Entry 6EY6 (X-ray diffraction, 2.10 A resolution); this record covers chains A and B of the 4 polymer chains in the assembly.

[Chain A (and B)]
Name: T9SS component cytoplasmic membrane protein PorM
Source organism: Porphyromonas gingivalis
Notes: chain B of this document is another copy of the same molecule, construct and numbering; everything in this record applies to it too
UniProtKB: A0A1R4DSC1 (A0A1R4DSC1_PORGN); residue numbers follow UniProt; this construct covers 225-516
Chain sequence (315 residues; each row starts with the number of its first residue):
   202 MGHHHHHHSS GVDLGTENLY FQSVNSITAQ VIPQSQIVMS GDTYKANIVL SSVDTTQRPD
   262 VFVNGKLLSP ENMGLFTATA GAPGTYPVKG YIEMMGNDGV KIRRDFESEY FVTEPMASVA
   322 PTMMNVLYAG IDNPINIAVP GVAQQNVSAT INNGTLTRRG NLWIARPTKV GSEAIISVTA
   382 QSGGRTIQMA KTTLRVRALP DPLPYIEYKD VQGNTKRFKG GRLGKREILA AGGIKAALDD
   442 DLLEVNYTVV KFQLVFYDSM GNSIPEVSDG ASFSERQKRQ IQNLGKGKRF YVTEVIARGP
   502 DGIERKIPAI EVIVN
Not modelled in the structure: 202-318 (chain B: 202-314)
Construct notes: initiating methionine (202); expression tag (203-224)

[How chain A and chain B interact]
Residue-residue contacts (82; chain A residue first):
  Ser319(A) - Asn337(B)
  Ser319(A) - Ile338(B)
  Ser319(A) - Ala339(B)  hydrogen bond (backbone-backbone)
  Val320(A) - Ile336(B)  hydrophobic
  Val320(A) - Asn337(B)
  Val320(A) - Ile338(B)  hydrophobic
  Val320(A) - Ile377(B)  hydrophobic
  Val320(A) - Thr393(B)
  Ala321(A) - Ile336(B)
  Ala321(A) - Asn337(B)  hydrogen bond (backbone-backbone)
  Pro322(A) - Asn326(B)
  Pro322(A) - Val327(B)
  Pro322(A) - Pro335(B)
  Pro322(A) - Ile336(B)  hydrophobic
  Thr323(A) - Pro335(B)  hydrogen bond (backbone-backbone)
  Thr323(A) - Ile336(B)
  Thr323(A) - Asn337(B)
  Met325(A) - Ala321(B)  hydrophobic
  Met325(A) - Pro322(B)
  Met325(A) - Met325(B)
  Met325(A) - Asn326(B)
  Val327(A) - Pro322(B)
  Val327(A) - Met325(B)
  Tyr329(A) - Met325(B)  hydrophobic
  Ile332(A) - Met324(B)  hydrophobic
  Asp333(A) - Met324(B)
  Asn334(A) - Met324(B)
  Pro335(A) - Pro322(B)
  Pro335(A) - Thr323(B)  hydrogen bond (backbone-backbone)
  Pro335(A) - Met324(B)
  Ile336(A) - Val320(B)  hydrophobic
  Ile336(A) - Ala321(B)
  Ile336(A) - Pro322(B)
  Asn337(A) - Ser319(B)
  Asn337(A) - Val320(B)
  Asn337(A) - Ala321(B)  hydrogen bond (backbone-backbone)
  Ile338(A) - Ser319(B)
  Ala339(A) - Ala318(B)
  Ala339(A) - Ser319(B)  hydrogen bond (backbone-backbone)
  Ile377(A) - Val320(B)  hydrophobic
  Ile388(A) - Pro316(B)  hydrophobic
  Gln389(A) - Glu315(B)
  Gln389(A) - Pro316(B)
  Met390(A) - Pro316(B)
  Met390(A) - Ala318(B)  hydrophobic
  Ala391(A) - Glu315(B)
  Ala391(A) - Pro316(B)  hydrogen bond (backbone-backbone)
  Thr393(A) - Val320(B)
  Leu395(A) - Pro322(B)  hydrophobic
  Arg398(A) - Asp441(B)  salt bridge
  Leu404(A) - Pro509(B)  hydrophobic
  Asp441(A) - Arg398(B)  salt bridge
  Leu443(A) - Met324(B)  hydrophobic
  Leu444(A) - Met324(B)  hydrophobic
  Val456(A) - Arg490(B)
  Val456(A) - Tyr492(B)
  Val456(A) - Glu512(B)
  Tyr458(A) - Tyr458(B)  hydrophobic
  Tyr458(A) - Arg490(B)
  Tyr458(A) - Tyr492(B)  hydrogen bond
  Asp459(A) - Gly462(B)
  Ser460(A) - Ser460(B)
  Ser460(A) - Met461(B)
  Ser460(A) - Gly462(B)  hydrogen bond (backbone-backbone)
  Met461(A) - Ser460(B)
  Gly462(A) - Asp459(B)
  Gly462(A) - Gly462(B)
  Ser464(A) - Arg490(B)  hydrogen bond
  Pro466(A) - Arg490(B)
  Arg490(A) - Val456(B)
  Arg490(A) - Tyr458(B)
  Arg490(A) - Ser464(B)  hydrogen bond
  Arg490(A) - Pro466(B)
  Tyr492(A) - Val456(B)
  Tyr492(A) - Tyr458(B)  hydrogen bond
  Tyr492(A) - Tyr492(B)  hydrophobic
  Pro509(A) - Leu404(B)  hydrophobic
  Pro509(A) - Pro509(B)  hydrophobic
  Pro509(A) - Ala510(B)
  Ala510(A) - Pro509(B)
  Ala510(A) - Ala510(B)  hydrogen bond (backbone-backbone)
  Glu512(A) - Val456(B)
Interface residues without a listed pair, chain A (51 interface residues in all): Met324, Asn326, Leu328, Val340, Pro341, Leu363, Val379, Asp402, Asp440, Thr494
Interface residues without a listed pair, chain B (44 interface residues in all): Met317, Tyr329, Ile332, Pro341, Val379, Leu395, Asp402, Asp440, Thr494

[Summary]
51 residues of chain A and 44 residues of chain B are in contact, with 13 hydrogen bonds and 2 salt bridges.
Among the polar pairs are Arg398(A)-Asp441(B), Tyr458(A)-Tyr492(B) and Ser464(A)-Arg490(B).
Both chains are T9SS component cytoplasmic membrane protein PorM (Porphyromonas gingivalis). Entry 6EY6
(C-terminal part (residues 315-516) of PorM with the llama nanobody nb130) was determined by X-ray diffraction
together with 6EY0 from the same study.
